Entry 1LIJ (X-ray diffraction, 1.86 A resolution); this record covers chain A.

== Chain A ==
Name: adenosine kinase
From: Toxoplasma gondii
Notes: EC 2.7.1.20
Reference sequence: Q9TVW2 (ADK_TOXGO); residues 1-363 here = UniProt positions 1-363
Chain sequence (363 residues; each row starts with the number of its first residue):
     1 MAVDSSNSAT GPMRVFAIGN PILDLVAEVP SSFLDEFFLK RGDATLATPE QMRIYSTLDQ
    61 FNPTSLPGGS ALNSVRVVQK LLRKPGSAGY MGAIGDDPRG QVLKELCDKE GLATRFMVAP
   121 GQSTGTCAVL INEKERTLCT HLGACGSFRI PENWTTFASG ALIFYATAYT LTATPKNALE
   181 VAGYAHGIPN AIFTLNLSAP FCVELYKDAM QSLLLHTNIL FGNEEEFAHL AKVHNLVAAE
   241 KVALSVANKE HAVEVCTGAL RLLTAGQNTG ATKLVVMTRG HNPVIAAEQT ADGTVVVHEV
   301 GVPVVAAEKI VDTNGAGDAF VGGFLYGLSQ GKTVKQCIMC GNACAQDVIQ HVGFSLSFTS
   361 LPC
Not modelled in the structure: 1-10, 238-240, 254-268, 359-363
Differences from the reference sequence: conflict Thr126 (Val in Q9TVW2), Ile150 (Leu in Q9TVW2), Asn153 (Asp in Q9TVW2), Val242 (Thr in Q9TVW2), Val246 (Thr in Q9TVW2), Gly327 (Ala in Q9TVW2)
Swiss-Prot annotation at these positions:
  - active site: Asp318
  - binding site (Mg(2+)): Ala185, Ile188, Ala191
Residues lining bound ligands:
  - AMP-PCP (ACP; phosphomethylphosphonic acid adenylate ester): Arg136, Leu138, Asn223, Thr278, Arg279, Gly280, His281, Val284, Val302, Pro303, Val305, Thr313, Asn314, Gly315, Ala316, Gly317, Asp318, Phe320, Asn342, Ala345, Gln346, Ile349
  - RPP (2-ribofuranosyl-3-iodo-2,3-dihydro-1H-pyrazolo[3,4-d]pyrimidin-4-ylamine): Asn20, Ile22, Asp24, Ala44, Thr45, Leu46, Gly68, Gly69, Ser70, Asn73, Cys127, Leu138, Thr140, Leu142, Tyr169, Phe201, Asn314, Gly315, Asp318

== In short ==
Chain A binds compound RPP and AMP-PCP. UniProt lists active-site residue Asp318 and 3 Mg2+-binding residues.
Chain A is adenosine kinase (Toxoplasma gondii); the structure, Structure of T. gondii adenosine kinase bound
to prodrug 2 7-iodotubercidin and amp-pcp, was determined by X-ray diffraction, deposited together with 1LIO,
1LII and 1LIK.
